Entry 9KI1 (electron microscopy, 3.30 A resolution); this record covers chains G and N of the 60 polymer chains in the assembly.

# Chain G (and N)
Protein: Baseplate hub protein gp44
Organism: Escherichia phage Mu
Notes: chain N of this document is another copy of the same molecule, construct and numbering; everything in this record applies to it too
Reference sequence: P08558 (BP44_BPMU); residue numbers follow UniProt; this construct covers 1-379
Sequence (379 residues; each row starts with the number of its first residue):
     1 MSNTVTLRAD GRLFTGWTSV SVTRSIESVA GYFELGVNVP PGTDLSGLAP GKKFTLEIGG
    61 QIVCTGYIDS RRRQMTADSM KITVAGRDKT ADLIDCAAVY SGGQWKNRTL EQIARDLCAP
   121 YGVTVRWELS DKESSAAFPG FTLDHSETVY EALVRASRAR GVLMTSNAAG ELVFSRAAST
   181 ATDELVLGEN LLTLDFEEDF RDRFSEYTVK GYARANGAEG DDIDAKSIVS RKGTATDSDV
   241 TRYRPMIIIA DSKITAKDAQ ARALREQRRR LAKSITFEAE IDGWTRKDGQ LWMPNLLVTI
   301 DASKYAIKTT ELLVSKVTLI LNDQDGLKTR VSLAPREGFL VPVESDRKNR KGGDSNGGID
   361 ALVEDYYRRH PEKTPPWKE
Unresolved in the structure: 1-2, 348-356, 378-379
Swiss-Prot annotation at these positions:
  - DNA-binding region: Val-209 to Ile-228 (H-T-H motif)

# How chain G and chain N interact
Residue-residue contacts (50; chain G residue first):
  Leu-192(G) with Ala-77(N)
  Thr-193(G) with Met-75(N); Thr-76(N), hydrogen bond
  Leu-194(G) with Gln-74(N); Met-75(N), hydrogen bond (backbone-backbone)
  Asp-195(G) with Arg-72(N), salt bridge; Arg-73(N); Gln-74(N), hydrogen bond
  Phe-196(G) with Arg-71(N); Arg-72(N); Arg-73(N), hydrogen bond (backbone-backbone)
  Glu-197(G) with Arg-72(N), salt bridge
  Glu-198(G) with Pro-50(N); Asp-69(N); Ser-70(N); Arg-71(N), salt bridge
  Asp-199(G) with Asp-69(N); Ser-70(N)
  Phe-200(G) with Pro-50(N), hydrophobic; Asp-69(N), hydrogen bond (backbone-backbone)
  Arg-201(G) with Asp-69(N); Asp-95(N)
  Phe-204(G) with Asp-95(N)
  Lys-210(G) with His-145(N), hydrogen bond
  Arg-242(G) with Gly-51(N); Tyr-67(N); Asp-92(N)
  Tyr-243(G) with Pro-120(N), hydrophobic; Tyr-121(N), hydrophobic
  Arg-244(G) with Arg-87(N); Asp-92(N), salt bridge; Asp-95(N), salt bridge; Cys-96(N)
  Pro-245(G) with Cys-96(N); Ala-97(N); Tyr-121(N)
  Ile-247(G) with Ala-97(N), hydrophobic; Ala-98(N); Ser-146(N), hydrogen bond (backbone-side chain)
  Lys-304(G) with Pro-41(N); Gly-42(N), hydrogen bond (backbone-backbone)
  Tyr-305(G) with Arg-73(N); Gln-74(N), hydrogen bond (side chain-backbone); Met-75(N), hydrophobic; Met-80(N); Lys-81(N); Ile-82(N)
  Ala-306(G) with Thr-43(N)
  Ile-307(G) with Arg-73(N)
  Lys-308(G) with Asp-44(N), salt bridge
Also at the interface, not in a pair above, chain G (25 interface residues in all): Leu-187, Met-246, Ile-249
Also at the interface, not in a pair above, chain N (31 interface residues in all): Ile-68, Val-99

# Summary
Chain G and chain N form an interface of 25 and 31 residues respectively; the contacts include 9 hydrogen
bonds and 6 salt bridges. Polar contacts include Asp-195(G)/Arg-72(N), Glu-197(G)/Arg-72(N) and
Glu-198(G)/Arg-71(N).
Chain G and chain N are both Baseplate hub protein gp44 (Escherichia phage Mu); the structure, Baseplate
structure of Escherichia phage Mu, was determined by electron microscopy (same publication as 9LJ8, 9JOD,
9KHX, 9KHY and 9KNU).
